4IFC - chain A; structure by X-ray diffraction, 2.13 A resolution.

# Chain A
Protein: Serine/threonine-protein kinase PRP4 homolog
From: Homo sapiens
Notes: EC 2.7.11.1; fragment: kinase domain
UniProt: Q13523 (PRP4B_HUMAN); residue numbers follow UniProt; this construct covers 657-1007
Sequence (358 residues; each row starts with the number of its first residue):
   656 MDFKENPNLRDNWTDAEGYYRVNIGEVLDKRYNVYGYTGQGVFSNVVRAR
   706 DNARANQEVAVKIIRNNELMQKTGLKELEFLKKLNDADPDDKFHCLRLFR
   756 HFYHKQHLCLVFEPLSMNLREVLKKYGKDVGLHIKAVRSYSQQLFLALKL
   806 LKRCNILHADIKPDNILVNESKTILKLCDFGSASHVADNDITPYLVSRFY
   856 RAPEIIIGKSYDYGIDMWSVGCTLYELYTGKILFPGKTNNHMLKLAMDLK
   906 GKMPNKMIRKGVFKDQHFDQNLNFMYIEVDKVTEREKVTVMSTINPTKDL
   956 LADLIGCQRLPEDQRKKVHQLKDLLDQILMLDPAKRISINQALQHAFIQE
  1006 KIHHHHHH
Disordered / not traced: 656-667, 934-939, 961-964, 1006-1013
Differences from the reference sequence: expression tag (656, 1008-1013)
Modified positions: Tyr849 (o-phosphotyrosine; PTR)
Residues lining bound ligands: ADP (adenosine-5'-diphosphate): Thr693, Val697, Phe698, Ser699, Val701, Arg703, Ala715, Lys717, Leu751, Phe767, Glu768, Pro769, Leu770, Asn773, Glu776, Asp819, Asn820, Leu822, Cys833, Asp834
UniProt features mapped onto this chain:
  - active site: Asp815 (Proton acceptor)
  - binding site (ATP): Thr693 to Val701, Lys717
  - modified residue: Lys717 (N6-acetyllysine), Tyr849 (Phosphotyrosine), Ser852 (Phosphoserine)
  - cross-link: Lys659 (Glycyl lysine isopeptide (Lys-Gly) (interchain with G-Cter in SUMO2))
Reported in the primary citation:
  - post-translational modification sites: Tyr849
  - conformationally variable residues (loop rearrangement, side-chain flip): Thr693, Phe698
  - binding site for ADP: Glu768, Leu770
  - mutagenesis - K717A: abolished catalytic activity on ELK-1 peptide
  - mutagenesis - K717A: abolished catalytic activity on PAK4

# Summary
Chain A binds ADP. From UniProt: active-site residue Asp815 and 10 ATP-binding residues. The paper reports a
binding site for ADP at Glu768 and Leu770; K717A abolishes catalytic activity on ELK-1 peptide.
Chain A is Serine/threonine-protein kinase PRP4 homolog (Homo sapiens); the structure, Crystal Structure of
ADP-bound Human PRPF4B kinase domain, was determined by X-ray diffraction (same publication as 4IAN, 4IIR and
4IJP).
